PDB entry 3J41 | electron microscopy, 25.00 A resolution (very low resolution: no residue pairs are listed; an interface is given only as per-side residue counts) | chains B and E of the 6 polymer chains in the assembly

[Chain B]
Protein: Lens fiber major intrinsic protein
Organism: Ovis aries
Sequence (263 residues; each row starts with the number of its first residue):
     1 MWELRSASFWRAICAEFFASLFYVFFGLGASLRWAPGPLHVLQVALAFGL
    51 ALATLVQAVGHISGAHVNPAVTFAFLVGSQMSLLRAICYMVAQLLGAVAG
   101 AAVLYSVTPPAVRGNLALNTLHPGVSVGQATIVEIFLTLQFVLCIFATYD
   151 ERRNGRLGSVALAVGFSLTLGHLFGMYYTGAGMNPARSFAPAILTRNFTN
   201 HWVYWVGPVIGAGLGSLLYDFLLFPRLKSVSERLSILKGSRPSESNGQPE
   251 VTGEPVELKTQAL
Not modelled in the structure: 1-8, 242-263
What the authors report for this chain:
  - mutagenesis - I236A (-0.87 kcal mole-1): increased binding to Calmodulin (chain E)

[Chain E]
Protein: Calmodulin
Organism: Homo sapiens
UniProt: P62158 (CALM_HUMAN); residues 0-148 here correspond to UniProt positions 1-149 (UniProt number = residue number + 1)
Sequence (149 residues; row label = number of the first residue in the row; numbering starts at 0):
     0 MADQLTEEQIAEFKEAFSLFDKDGDGTITTKELGTVMRSLGQNPTEAELQ
    50 DMINEVDADGNGTIDFPEFLTMMARKMKDTDSEEEIREAFRVFDKDGNGY
   100 ISAAELRHVMTNLGEKLTDEEVDEMIREADIDGDGQVNYEEFVQMMTAK
Not modelled in the structure: 0-5

[How chain B and chain E interact]
At this resolution (25 A) residue pairs are not listed: 18 residues of chain B and 24 of chain E lie at the interface.
From the paper, about this interface:
  - hot spots on chain B (mutagenesis) - L227A (8.4 kcal mole-1), V230A (7.75 kcal mole-1), L234A (1.3 kcal mole-1), L237A: decreased binding to Calmodulin (chain E)

[Overview]
The interface between chain B and chain E involves 18 residues on one side and 24 on the other. From the
paper: L227A, V230A and L234A of chain B, among others, reduce binding to Calmodulin (chain E); I236A of chain
B increases binding to Calmodulin (chain E).
Chain B is Lens fiber major intrinsic protein (Ovis aries) and chain E is Calmodulin (Homo sapiens); the
structure, Pseudo-atomic model of the Aquaporin-0/Calmodulin complex derived from electron microscopy, was
determined by electron microscopy.
